3GPT - chains E and F of the 28 polymer chains in the assembly; structure by X-ray diffraction, 2.41 A resolution.

== Chain E ==
Protein: Proteasome component PRE5
From: Saccharomyces cerevisiae
Notes: EC 3.4.25.1; fragment: sequence database residues 2-234
UniProt: P40302 (PSA1_YEAST); the construct has insertions or renumbered stretches relative to UniProt, so the offset changes along the chain: 4-60 = UniProt 2-58; 63-180 = UniProt 59-176; 183-204 = UniProt 183-204; 210-233 = UniProt 211-234
Chain sequence (233 residues; numbered 4 to 233 plus 10 insertion-coded residues; 7 numbers in that range are skipped by the numbering (no residue carries them; nothing is unmodelled there); the number before each row is that of its first residue; a row labelled like 18A-18F holds insertion residues (18A, then the next letters in order)):
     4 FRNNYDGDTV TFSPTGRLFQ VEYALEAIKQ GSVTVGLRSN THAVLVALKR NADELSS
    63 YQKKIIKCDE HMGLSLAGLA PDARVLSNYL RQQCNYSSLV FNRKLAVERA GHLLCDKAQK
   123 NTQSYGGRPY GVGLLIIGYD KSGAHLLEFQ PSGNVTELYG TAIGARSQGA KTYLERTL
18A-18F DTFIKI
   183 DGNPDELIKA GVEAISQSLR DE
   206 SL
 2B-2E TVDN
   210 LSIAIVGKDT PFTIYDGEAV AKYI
UniProt features mapped onto this chain:
  - modified residue: Ser16 (Phosphoserine)
  - cross-link: Lys191 (Glycyl lysine isopeptide (Lys-Gly) (interchain with G-Cter in ubiquitin))

== Chain F ==
Protein: Proteasome component C1
From: Saccharomyces cerevisiae
Notes: EC 3.4.25.1; fragment: sequence database residues 5-248
UniProt: P21242 (PSA3_YEAST); the construct lacks a stretch of the UniProt sequence and is renumbered around it, so the offset changes along the chain: 5-180 = UniProt 5-180; 184-199 = UniProt 187-202; 201-206 = UniProt 203-208; 207-218 = UniProt 211-222; 1 more segments
Chain sequence (244 residues; row label = number of the first residue in the row; note: 4 numbers in that range are skipped by the numbering (no residue carries them; nothing is unmodelled there); a row labelled like 18A-18F holds insertion residues (18A, then the next letters in order)):
     5 GTGYDLSNSV FSPDGRNFQV EYAVKAVENG TTSIGIKCND GVVFAVEKLI TSKLLVPQKN
    65 VKIQVVDRHI GCVYSGLIPD GRHLVNRGRE EAASFKKLYK TPIPIPAFAD RLGQYVQAHT
   125 LYNSVRPFGV STIFGGVDKN GAHLYMLEPS GSYWGYKGAA TGKGRQSAKA ELEKLV
18A-18F DHHPEG
   184 LSAREAVKQA AKIIYL
   201 AHEDNK
20B-20C EK
   207 DFELEISWCS LS
21A-21C ETN
   219 GLHKFVKGDL LQEAIDFAQK EIN

== Interface between chain E and chain F ==
Contacting residue pairs (61):
  Asn7(E) - Leu10(F)
  Tyr8(E) - Asp9(F)  hydrogen bond
  Tyr8(E) - Leu10(F)  hydrophobic
  Thr12(E) - Arg130(F)
  Val13(E) - Asn127(F)
  Val13(E) - Ser128(F)
  Val13(E) - Val129(F)
  Val13(E) - Arg130(F)
  Thr14(E) - Leu10(F)
  Thr14(E) - Gln23(F)
  Phe15(E) - Gln23(F)  hydrogen bond (backbone-side chain)
  Phe15(E) - Tyr26(F)
  Phe15(E) - Ala27(F)  hydrophobic
  Phe15(E) - Leu81(F)  hydrophobic
  Phe15(E) - Arg130(F)
  Phe15(E) - Pro131(F)
  Ser16(E) - Tyr26(F)
  Pro17(E) - Tyr26(F)  hydrophobic
  Pro17(E) - Lys29(F)
  Thr18(E) - Lys29(F)
  Gly19(E) - Tyr26(F)
  Gly19(E) - Lys29(F)
  Gly19(E) - Ala30(F)
  Leu21(E) - Arg130(F)
  His114(E) - Arg86(F)
  Cys117(E) - Arg86(F)
  Asp118(E) - Arg86(F)  salt bridge
  Asp118(E) - Asn90(F)
  Gln121(E) - Pro83(F)
  Gln121(E) - Asp84(F)
  Gln121(E) - His87(F)  hydrogen bond
  Thr124(E) - Arg130(F)  hydrogen bond (backbone-side chain)
  Gln125(E) - His123(F)
  Gln125(E) - Val129(F)
  Gln125(E) - Arg130(F)  hydrogen bond (backbone-backbone)
  Gln125(E) - Phe132(F)
  Ser126(E) - Ser128(F)
  Tyr127(E) - Ser128(F)  hydrogen bond (backbone-backbone)
  Ser154(E) - Pro83(F)
  Gly155(E) - Pro83(F)
  Asn156(E) - Ile82(F)
  Asn156(E) - Pro83(F)
  Thr158(E) - Asn64(F)
  Glu159(E) - Leu59(F)
  Glu159(E) - Val60(F)  hydrogen bond (backbone-backbone)
  Glu159(E) - Lys63(F)
  Glu159(E) - Asn64(F)  hydrogen bond (backbone-side chain)
  Leu160(E) - Leu58(F)
  Leu160(E) - Leu59(F)  hydrophobic
  Leu160(E) - Val60(F)
  Tyr161(E) - Lys57(F)
  Tyr161(E) - Leu58(F)  hydrogen bond (backbone-backbone)
  Tyr161(E) - Leu59(F)
  Tyr161(E) - Val60(F)  hydrophobic
  Tyr161(E) - Pro61(F)
  Gly162(E) - Leu58(F)
  Leu176(E) - Leu58(F)
  Glu177(E) - Ser56(F)  hydrogen bond
  Glu177(E) - Lys57(F)
  Glu177(E) - Leu58(F)
  Leu180(E) - Lys57(F)
Also at the interface, not in a pair above, chain E (34 interface residues in all): Arg41, Glu110, Val157, Lys173
Also at the interface, not in a pair above, chain F (30 interface residues in all): Gly133

== Summary ==
Chain E and chain F form an interface of 34 and 30 residues respectively; the contacts include 10 hydrogen
bonds and 1 salt bridge. Among the polar pairs are Asp118(E)-Arg86(F), Tyr8(E)-Asp9(F) and Phe15(E)-Gln23(F).
Chain E is Proteasome component PRE5 and chain F is Proteasome component C1, both from Saccharomyces
cerevisiae; the structure, Crystal structure of the yeast 20S proteasome in complex with Salinosporamide
derivatives: slow substrate ligand, was determined by X-ray diffraction (same publication as 3GPW and 3HYE).
